PDB entry 8FNQ | electron microscopy, 2.80 A resolution | chains A and B of the 12 polymer chains in the assembly

# Chain A (and B)
Protein: Lamina-associated polypeptide 2, isoform alpha, Integrase chimera
Organism: Homo sapiens
Notes: EC 2.7.7.-, 3.1.-.-; chain B of this document is another copy of the same molecule, construct and numbering; everything in this record applies to it too
UniProt: chimeric construct of P42166, P12497: residues -53 to -3 from P42166 (LAP2A_HUMAN) positions 50-100 (UniProt number = residue number + 103); residues 1-288 from P12497 positions 1148-1435 (UniProt number = residue number + 1147)
Sequence (364 residues; each row starts with the number of its first residue; numbers below 1 keep their minus sign (Gly-75 is residue -75)):
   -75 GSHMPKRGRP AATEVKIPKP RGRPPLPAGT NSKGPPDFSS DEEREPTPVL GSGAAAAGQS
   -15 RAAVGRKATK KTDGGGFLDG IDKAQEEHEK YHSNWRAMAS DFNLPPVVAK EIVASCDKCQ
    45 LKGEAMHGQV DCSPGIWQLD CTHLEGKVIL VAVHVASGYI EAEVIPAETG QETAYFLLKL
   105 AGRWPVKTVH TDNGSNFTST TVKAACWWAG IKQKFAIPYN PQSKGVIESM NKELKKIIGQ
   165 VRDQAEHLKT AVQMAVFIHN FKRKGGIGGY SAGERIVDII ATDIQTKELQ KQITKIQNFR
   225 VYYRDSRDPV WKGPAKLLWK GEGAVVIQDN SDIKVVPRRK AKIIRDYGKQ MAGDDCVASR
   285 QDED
Unresolved in the structure: -75 to 0, 229-235, 269-288 (chain B: -75 to 1, 45-56, 140-148, 229-234, 271-288)
Sequence notes: expression tag (-75 to -54); conflict Gln-17 (Arg86 in P42166); linker (-2 to 0); engineered mutation Lys138 (Glu1285 in P12497), Ala140 (Gly1287 in P12497), Lys148 (Gln1295 in P12497)
UniProt features mapped onto this chain:
  - modified residue: Thr-46 (Phosphothreonine), Ser-44 (Phosphoserine), Ser-37 (Phosphoserine), Ser-36 (Phosphoserine), Thr-29 (Phosphothreonine), Ser-24 (Phosphoserine), Arg-15 (Omega-N-methylarginine)
  - zinc finger: Asp3 to Gln44 (Integrase-type)
  - DNA-binding region: Phe223 to Asp270 (Integrase-type)
  - binding site (Zn(2+)): His12, His16, Cys40, Cys43
  - binding site (Mg(2+)): Asp64, Asp116, Glu152
Ion coordination: Zn2+: His12, His16, Cys40, Cys43; Mg2+ site 1: Asp64, Asp116 (together with OZ1); Mg2+ site 2: Asp64, Glu152 (together with OZ1)
Residues lining bound ligands: OZ1 (4-amino-N-[(2,4-difluorophenyl)methyl]-1-hydroxy-6-(6-hydroxyhexyl)-2-oxo-1,2-dihydro-1,8-naphthyridine-3-carboxamide): Asp64, Cys65, Asp116, Asn117, Gly118, Pro142, Tyr143, Pro145, Gln146, Lys148, Glu152
What the authors report for this chain:
  - binding site for OZ1: Asn117, Gly118, Pro142, Tyr143
  - conformationally variable residues: Tyr143
  - catalytic residues: Glu152 (citing earlier work)
  - mutagenesis - G140A (3- to 5-fold), Q148K (5- to 10-fold): decreased catalytic activity
  - mutagenesis - E138K: unchanged catalytic activity
  - mutagenesis - Q148K: decreased growth
  - mutagenesis - E138K/G140A/Q148K (1.0 kcal/mol): decreased binding to DTG (from molecular simulation)

# Interface between chain A and chain B
Residue-residue contacts (54):
  Tyr83(A) - Arg107(B)  hydrogen bond (side chain-backbone)
  Glu85(A) - Arg107(B)  salt bridge
  Ala86(A) - Arg107(B)  hydrogen bond (backbone-side chain)
  Glu87(A) - Lys103(B)
  Tyr99(A) - Lys173(B)
  Tyr99(A) - Gln177(B)
  Leu102(A) - Thr174(B)
  Leu102(A) - Met178(B)  hydrophobic
  Lys103(A) - Gln177(B)
  Ala105(A) - Phe181(B)
  Ala105(A) - Phe185(B)
  Gly106(A) - Phe181(B)
  Gly106(A) - Asn184(B)  hydrogen bond (backbone-side chain)
  Gly106(A) - Phe185(B)
  Arg107(A) - Tyr83(B)  hydrogen bond (backbone-side chain)
  Arg107(A) - Glu85(B)  salt bridge
  Arg107(A) - Ala86(B)  hydrogen bond (side chain-backbone)
  Arg107(A) - Gln177(B)  hydrogen bond
  Arg107(A) - Val180(B)
  Arg107(A) - Phe185(B)
  Trp108(A) - Trp108(B)  hydrophobic
  Trp108(A) - Phe185(B)
  Pro109(A) - Phe185(B)
  Trp132(A) - Gln168(B)  hydrogen bond
  Trp132(A) - Met178(B)  hydrophobic
  Trp132(A) - Phe181(B)  hydrophobic
  Ala133(A) - Phe181(B)
  Gln168(A) - Trp132(B)  hydrogen bond
  Lys173(A) - Tyr99(B)
  Thr174(A) - Leu102(B)
  Gln177(A) - Tyr99(B)
  Gln177(A) - Leu102(B)
  Gln177(A) - Lys103(B)
  Gln177(A) - Arg107(B)  hydrogen bond
  Met178(A) - Leu102(B)  hydrophobic
  Met178(A) - Trp132(B)  hydrophobic
  Val180(A) - Gly106(B)
  Val180(A) - Arg107(B)
  Phe181(A) - Ala105(B)
  Phe181(A) - Gly106(B)
  Phe181(A) - Trp132(B)  hydrophobic
  Asn184(A) - Gly106(B)  hydrogen bond (side chain-backbone)
  Phe185(A) - Ala105(B)
  Phe185(A) - Gly106(B)
  Phe185(A) - Trp108(B)
  Phe185(A) - Pro109(B)
  Glu198(A) - Ile208(B)
  Val201(A) - Val201(B)
  Val201(A) - Ile204(B)  hydrophobic
  Val201(A) - Ala205(B)
  Val201(A) - Ile208(B)  hydrophobic
  Ile204(A) - Val201(B)  hydrophobic
  Ala205(A) - Val201(B)
  Ile208(A) - Glu198(B)
Also at the interface, not in a pair above, chain A (30 interface residues in all): Glu96, Ile182
Also at the interface, not in a pair above, chain B (29 interface residues in all): Glu87, Ala133, Ile182

# Overview
30 residues of chain A and 29 residues of chain B are in contact; the contacts include 10 hydrogen bonds and 2
salt bridges. Among the polar pairs are Glu85(A)-Arg107(B), Tyr83(A)-Arg107(B) and Ala86(A)-Arg107(B). The
paper reports the catalytic residue Glu152(A); G140A and Q148K of chain A reduce catalytic activity; 4
substitutions were tested in all.
Both chains are Lamina-associated polypeptide 2, isoform alpha, Integrase chimera (Homo sapiens). Entry 8FNQ
(Structure of E138K/G140A/Q148K HIV-1 intasome with 4d bound) was determined by electron microscopy together
with 8FND, 8FNG, 8FNH, 8FNJ, 8FNL, 8FNM, 8FNO and 8FNP from the same study.
